Entry 4RMW (X-ray diffraction, 1.40 A resolution); this record covers chain A.

[Chain A]
Molecule: Beta-2-microglobulin
From: Homo sapiens
UniProt: P61769 (B2MG_HUMAN); residues 1-99 here correspond to UniProt positions 21-119 (UniProt number = residue number + 20)
Sequence (100 residues; numbered 0 to 99; the number before each row is that of its first residue; numbering starts at 0):
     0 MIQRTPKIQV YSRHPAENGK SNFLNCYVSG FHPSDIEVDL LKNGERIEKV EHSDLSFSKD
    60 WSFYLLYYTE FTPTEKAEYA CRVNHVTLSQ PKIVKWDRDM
Cystine bridges: C25-C80
Differences from the reference sequence: initiating methionine (0); engineered mutation A76 (Asp96 in P61769)
Curated features (UniProtKB/Swiss-Prot):
  - modified residue: Q2 (Pyrrolidone carboxylic acid)
  - glycosylation: I1 (N-linked (Glc) (glycation) isoleucine), K19 (N-linked (Glc) (glycation) lysine), K41 (N-linked (Glc) (glycation) lysine), K48 (N-linked (Glc) (glycation) lysine), K58 (N-linked (Glc) (glycation) lysine), K91 (N-linked (Glc) (glycation) lysine), K94 (N-linked (Glc) (glycation) lysine)
From the paper describing this entry:
  - mutagenesis - D76A: decreased stability
  - conformationally variable residues (order/disorder transition): A76, R97 to M99

[In short]
From the paper: D76A reduces stability; conformational variability at A76 and R97.
Chain A is Beta-2-microglobulin (Homo sapiens); the structure, Crystal structure of the D76A Beta-2
Microglobulin mutant, was determined by X-ray diffraction, deposited together with 5CS7, 5CSB, 5CSG, 4RMU and
4RMV.
